Entry 8WPE (electron microscopy, 2.70 A resolution); this record covers chains D and E of the 9 polymer chains in the assembly.

== Chain D (and E) ==
Name: H5R late gene transcription factor
From: Monkeypox virus
Notes: chain E of this document is another copy of the same molecule, construct and numbering; everything in this record applies to it too
Sequence (210 residues; each row starts with the number of its first residue):
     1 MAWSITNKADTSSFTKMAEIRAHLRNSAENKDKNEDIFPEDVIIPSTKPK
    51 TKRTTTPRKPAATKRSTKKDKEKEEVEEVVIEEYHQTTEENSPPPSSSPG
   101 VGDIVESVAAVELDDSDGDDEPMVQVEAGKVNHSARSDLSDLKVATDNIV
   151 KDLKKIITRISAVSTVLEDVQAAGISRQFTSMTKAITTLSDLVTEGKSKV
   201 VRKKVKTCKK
Unresolved in the structure: 1-135, 205-210 (chain E: 1-139, 197-210)

== Interface between chain D and chain E ==
Residue-residue contacts (56):
  Leu142(D) - Val166(E)  hydrophobic
  Lys143(D) - Glu168(E)  salt bridge
  Lys143(D) - Gln171(E)
  Thr146(D) - Gln171(E)  hydrogen bond
  Ile149(D) - Ile156(E)  hydrophobic
  Ile149(D) - Arg159(E)
  Asp152(D) - Ile156(E)
  Leu153(D) - Leu153(E)  hydrophobic
  Leu153(D) - Ile156(E)  hydrophobic
  Leu153(D) - Ile175(E)  hydrophobic
  Leu153(D) - Gln178(E)
  Lys154(D) - Gln178(E)
  Ile156(D) - Ile149(E)
  Ile156(D) - Met182(E)  hydrophobic
  Ile157(D) - Gln178(E)
  Ile157(D) - Ser181(E)
  Ile157(D) - Met182(E)  hydrophobic
  Arg159(D) - Asn148(E)  hydrogen bond (side chain-backbone)
  Arg159(D) - Ile149(E)
  Arg159(D) - Asp152(E)  salt bridge
  Ile160(D) - Ile149(E)  hydrophobic
  Ile160(D) - Met182(E)  hydrophobic
  Ile160(D) - Ala185(E)  hydrophobic
  Ile160(D) - Leu189(E)  hydrophobic
  Val163(D) - Leu142(E)  hydrophobic
  Ser164(D) - Leu189(E)
  Leu167(D) - Leu142(E)  hydrophobic
  Leu167(D) - Leu189(E)  hydrophobic
  Leu167(D) - Val193(E)  hydrophobic
  Glu168(D) - Leu192(E)
  Ser181(D) - Lys143(E)  hydrogen bond
  Met182(D) - Lys143(E)
  Met182(D) - Thr146(E)
  Met182(D) - Leu189(E)  hydrophobic
  Ile186(D) - Leu189(E)  hydrophobic
  Ile186(D) - Ser190(E)
  Ile186(D) - Val193(E)  hydrophobic
  Leu189(D) - Val150(E)  hydrophobic
  Leu189(D) - Leu153(E)  hydrophobic
  Leu189(D) - Ile186(E)  hydrophobic
  Ser190(D) - Ile186(E)
  Leu192(D) - Leu153(E)  hydrophobic
  Leu192(D) - Lys154(E)
  Leu192(D) - Ile157(E)  hydrophobic
  Val193(D) - Leu153(E)  hydrophobic
  Val193(D) - Met182(E)  hydrophobic
  Gly196(D) - Ile157(E)
  Gly196(D) - Phe179(E)
  Lys197(D) - Phe179(E)
  Lys197(D) - Thr183(E)
  Lys199(D) - Ser161(E)
  Val200(D) - Leu167(E)  hydrophobic
  Val200(D) - Ala172(E)  hydrophobic
  Val200(D) - Ile175(E)  hydrophobic
  Val201(D) - Ser176(E)
  Lys203(D) - Ala172(E)
Other interface residues (no listed pair), chain D (34 interface residues in all): Val150, Ser161, Val166, Gln171, Thr183, Glu195
Other interface residues (no listed pair), chain E (35 interface residues in all): Ile160, Ser164, Asp169, Gly196

== Summary ==
Chain D and chain E form an interface of 34 and 35 residues respectively, with 3 hydrogen bonds and 2 salt
bridges. Polar contacts include Lys143(D)-Glu168(E), Arg159(D)-Asp152(E) and Thr146(D)-Gln171(E).
Chain D and chain E are both H5R late gene transcription factor (Monkeypox virus); the structure, Structure of
monkeypox virus polymerase complex F8-A22-E4-H5 (tag-free A22) with exogenous DNA, was determined by electron
microscopy, deposited together with 8WPF, 8WPK and 8WPP.
